PDB entry 5L5A | X-ray diffraction, 2.40 A resolution | chains A and G of the 28 polymer chains in the assembly

[Chain A]
Name: Proteasome subunit alpha type-2
Source organism: Saccharomyces cerevisiae S288c
Notes: EC 3.4.25.1
UniProt: P23639 (PSA2_YEAST); numbering as in UniProt (aligned over 1-250)
Chain sequence (250 residues; row label = number of the first residue in the row):
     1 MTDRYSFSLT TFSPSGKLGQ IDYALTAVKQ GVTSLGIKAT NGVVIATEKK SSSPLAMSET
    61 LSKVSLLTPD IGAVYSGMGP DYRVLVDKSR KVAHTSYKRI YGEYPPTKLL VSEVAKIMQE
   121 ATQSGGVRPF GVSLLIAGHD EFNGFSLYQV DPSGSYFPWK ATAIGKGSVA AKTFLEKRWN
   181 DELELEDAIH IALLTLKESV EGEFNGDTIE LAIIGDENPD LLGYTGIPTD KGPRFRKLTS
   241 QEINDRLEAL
Curated features (UniProtKB/Swiss-Prot):
  - cross-link: Lys108 (Glycyl lysine isopeptide (Lys-Gly) (interchain with G-Cter in ubiquitin))

[Chain G]
Name: Proteasome subunit alpha type-1
Source organism: Saccharomyces cerevisiae S288c
Notes: EC 3.4.25.1
UniProt: P21243 (PSA1_YEAST); residues -8 to 243 here correspond to UniProt positions 1-252 (UniProt number = residue number + 9)
Chain sequence (252 residues; numbered -8 to 243; the number before each row is that of its first residue; numbers below 1 keep their minus sign (Met-8 is residue -8)):
    -8 MSGAAAASAA GYDRHITIFS PEGRLYQVEY AFKATNQTNI NSLAVRGKDC TVVISQKKVP
    52 DKLLDPTTVS YIFCISRTIG MVVNGPIPDA RNAALRAKAE AAEFRYKYGY DMPCDVLAKR
   112 MANLSQIYTQ RAYMRPLGVI LTFVSVDEEL GPSIYKTDPA GYYVGYKATA TGPKQQEITT
   172 NLENHFKKSK IDHINEESWE KVVEFAITHM IDALGTEFSK NDLEVGVATK DKFFTLSAEN
   232 IEERLVAIAE QD
Not modelled in the structure: -8 to 1, 243
Ion coordination: Mg2+: Thr8, Tyr119, Arg122, Met125

[How chain A and chain G interact]
Residue-residue contacts (64):
  Asp3(A) - Tyr124(G)
  Tyr5(A) - Ile7(G)
  Tyr5(A) - Ala123(G)  hydrophobic
  Tyr5(A) - Tyr124(G)  hydrophobic
  Leu9(A) - Ile9(G)  hydrophobic
  Leu9(A) - Ala123(G)  hydrophobic
  Gln20(A) - Ile9(G)
  Gln20(A) - Phe10(G)  hydrogen bond (side chain-backbone)
  Tyr23(A) - Phe10(G)  hydrophobic
  Tyr23(A) - Ser11(G)
  Tyr23(A) - Pro12(G)  hydrophobic
  Tyr23(A) - Gly14(G)
  Ala24(A) - Phe10(G)  hydrophobic
  Thr26(A) - Glu13(G)
  Ala27(A) - Gly14(G)
  Ser52(A) - Tyr153(G)
  Pro54(A) - Lys158(G)  hydrogen bond (backbone-side chain)
  Pro54(A) - Glu174(G)
  Leu55(A) - Tyr157(G)
  Leu55(A) - Lys158(G)  hydrogen bond (backbone-backbone)
  Leu55(A) - Ala159(G)
  Leu55(A) - Thr170(G)
  Leu55(A) - Leu173(G)  hydrophobic
  Leu55(A) - Glu174(G)
  Leu55(A) - Phe177(G)  hydrophobic
  Ala56(A) - Gly156(G)
  Ala56(A) - Tyr157(G)  hydrophobic
  Met57(A) - Arg37(G)
  Met57(A) - Val155(G)
  Met57(A) - Gly156(G)  hydrogen bond (backbone-backbone)
  Met57(A) - Tyr157(G)
  Met57(A) - Lys158(G)
  Thr60(A) - Tyr146(G)
  Thr60(A) - Val155(G)
  Thr60(A) - Gly156(G)  hydrogen bond (side chain-backbone)
  Leu61(A) - Tyr153(G)  hydrophobic
  Met78(A) - Phe10(G)  hydrophobic
  Met78(A) - Leu16(G)  hydrophobic
  Pro80(A) - Gln117(G)
  Pro80(A) - Ala151(G)
  Pro80(A) - Gly152(G)
  Pro80(A) - Tyr153(G)
  Asp81(A) - Gln117(G)
  Arg83(A) - Ala113(G)  hydrogen bond (side chain-backbone)
  Arg83(A) - Asn114(G)
  Arg83(A) - Gly152(G)  hydrogen bond (side chain-backbone)
  Arg83(A) - Tyr154(G)
  Val84(A) - Asn114(G)
  Val84(A) - Gln117(G)
  Asp87(A) - Lys110(G)  salt bridge
  Asp87(A) - Asn114(G)
  Gly126(A) - Arg122(G)
  Gly126(A) - Ala123(G)  hydrogen bond (backbone-backbone)
  Val127(A) - Gln121(G)
  Val127(A) - Arg122(G)
  Arg128(A) - Thr8(G)
  Arg128(A) - Phe10(G)
  Arg128(A) - Leu16(G)
  Arg128(A) - Thr120(G)  hydrogen bond (side chain-backbone)
  Arg128(A) - Gln121(G)  hydrogen bond (backbone-backbone)
  Pro129(A) - Phe10(G)
  Pro129(A) - Gln121(G)
  Phe130(A) - Gln121(G)
  Gly131(A) - Phe10(G)
Also at the interface, not in a pair above, chain A (31 interface residues in all): Met1, Thr2, Ser53, Ala121

[In short]
31 residues of chain A and 33 residues of chain G are in contact; the contacts include 10 hydrogen bonds and 1
salt bridge. Among the polar pairs are Asp87(A)-Lys110(G), Gln20(A)-Phe10(G) and Pro54(A)-Lys158(G). The Mg2+
site is built by Thr8(G), Tyr119(G), Arg122(G) and Met125(G).
Chain A is Proteasome subunit alpha type-2 and chain G is Proteasome subunit alpha type-1, both from
Saccharomyces cerevisiae S288c; the structure, Yeast 20S proteasome with human beta5i (1-138; R57T), was
determined by X-ray diffraction together with 5L52, 5L54, 5L55, 5L5B, 5L5D, 5L5E and 30 further entries from
the same study.
